PDB entry 4EYT | X-ray diffraction, 2.50 A resolution | chain A

Chain A:
Protein: Telomerase associated protein p65
Organism: Tetrahymena thermophila
UniProt: Q6JXI6 (Q6JXI6_TETTH); residue numbers follow UniProt; this construct covers 375-412, 460-542
Amino-acid sequence (129 residues; row label = number of the first residue in the row; note: 47 numbers in that range are skipped by the numbering (no residue carries them; nothing is unmodelled there)):
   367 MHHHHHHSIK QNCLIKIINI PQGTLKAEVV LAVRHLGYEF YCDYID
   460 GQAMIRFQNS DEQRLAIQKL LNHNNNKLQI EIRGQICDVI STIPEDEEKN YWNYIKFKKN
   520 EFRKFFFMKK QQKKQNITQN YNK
Not modelled in the structure: 367-375, 520-542
Differences from the reference sequence: expression tag (367-374)
What the authors report for this chain:
  - conformationally variable residues (order/disorder transition): Glu-520 to Lys-542

In short:
The paper reports conformational variability at Glu-520.
Chain A is Telomerase associated protein p65 (Tetrahymena thermophila); the structure, Crystal structure of
the C-terminal domain of Tetrahymena telomerase protein p65, was determined by X-ray diffraction together with
4ERD from the same study.
